Entry 8EX8 (electron microscopy, 4.17 A resolution (low resolution: residue-level contacts below are approximate; hydrogen-bond / salt-bridge calls are withheld)); this record covers chain A.

[Chain A]
Molecule: Sphingosine-1-phosphate transporter SPNS2
Organism: Homo sapiens
UniProtKB: Q8IVW8 (SPNS2_HUMAN); residues 103-549 here = UniProt positions 103-549
Amino-acid sequence (451 residues; row label = number of the first residue in the row):
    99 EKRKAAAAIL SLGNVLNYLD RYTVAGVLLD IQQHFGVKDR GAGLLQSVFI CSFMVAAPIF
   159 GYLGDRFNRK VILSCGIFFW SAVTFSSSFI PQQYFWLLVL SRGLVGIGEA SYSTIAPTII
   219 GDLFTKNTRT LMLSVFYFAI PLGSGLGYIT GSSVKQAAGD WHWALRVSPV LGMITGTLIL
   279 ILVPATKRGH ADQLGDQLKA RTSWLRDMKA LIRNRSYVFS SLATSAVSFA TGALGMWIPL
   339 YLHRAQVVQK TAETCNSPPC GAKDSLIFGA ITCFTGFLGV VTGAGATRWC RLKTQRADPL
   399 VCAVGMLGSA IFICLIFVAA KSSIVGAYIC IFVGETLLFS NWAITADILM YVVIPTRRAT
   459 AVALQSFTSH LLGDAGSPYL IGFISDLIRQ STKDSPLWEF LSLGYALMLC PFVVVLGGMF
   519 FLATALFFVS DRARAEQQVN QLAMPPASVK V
Disordered / not traced: 285-300, 349-359, 540-549
Construct notes: expression tag (99-102)
Reported in the primary citation:
  - conformationally variable residues (helix shift): D220, Y246, L332, G333, A368, V378, W440, R456, G471
  - mutagenesis - F236A, Y246A: unchanged expression

[Overview]
The paper reports that F236A and Y246A leave expression unchanged; conformational variability at D220, Y246
and L332 among others.
Chain A is Sphingosine-1-phosphate transporter SPNS2 (Homo sapiens); the structure, Human S1P transporter
Spns2 in an outward-facing partially occluded conformation (state 2), was determined by electron microscopy,
deposited together with 8EX4, 8EX5, 8EX6, 8EX7 and 8G92.
